PDB entry 8TWA | electron microscopy, 4.10 A resolution (low resolution: residue-level contacts below are approximate; hydrogen-bond / salt-bridge calls are withheld) | chains E and 1 of the 14 polymer chains in the assembly

== Chain E ==
Name: DNA polymerase epsilon catalytic subunit A
Organism: Saccharomyces cerevisiae
Notes: EC 2.7.7.7, 3.1.11.-
UniProtKB: P21951 (DPOE_YEAST); residue numbers follow UniProt; this construct covers 1-2222
Sequence (2222 residues; numbered 1 to 2222; the number before each row is that of its first residue):
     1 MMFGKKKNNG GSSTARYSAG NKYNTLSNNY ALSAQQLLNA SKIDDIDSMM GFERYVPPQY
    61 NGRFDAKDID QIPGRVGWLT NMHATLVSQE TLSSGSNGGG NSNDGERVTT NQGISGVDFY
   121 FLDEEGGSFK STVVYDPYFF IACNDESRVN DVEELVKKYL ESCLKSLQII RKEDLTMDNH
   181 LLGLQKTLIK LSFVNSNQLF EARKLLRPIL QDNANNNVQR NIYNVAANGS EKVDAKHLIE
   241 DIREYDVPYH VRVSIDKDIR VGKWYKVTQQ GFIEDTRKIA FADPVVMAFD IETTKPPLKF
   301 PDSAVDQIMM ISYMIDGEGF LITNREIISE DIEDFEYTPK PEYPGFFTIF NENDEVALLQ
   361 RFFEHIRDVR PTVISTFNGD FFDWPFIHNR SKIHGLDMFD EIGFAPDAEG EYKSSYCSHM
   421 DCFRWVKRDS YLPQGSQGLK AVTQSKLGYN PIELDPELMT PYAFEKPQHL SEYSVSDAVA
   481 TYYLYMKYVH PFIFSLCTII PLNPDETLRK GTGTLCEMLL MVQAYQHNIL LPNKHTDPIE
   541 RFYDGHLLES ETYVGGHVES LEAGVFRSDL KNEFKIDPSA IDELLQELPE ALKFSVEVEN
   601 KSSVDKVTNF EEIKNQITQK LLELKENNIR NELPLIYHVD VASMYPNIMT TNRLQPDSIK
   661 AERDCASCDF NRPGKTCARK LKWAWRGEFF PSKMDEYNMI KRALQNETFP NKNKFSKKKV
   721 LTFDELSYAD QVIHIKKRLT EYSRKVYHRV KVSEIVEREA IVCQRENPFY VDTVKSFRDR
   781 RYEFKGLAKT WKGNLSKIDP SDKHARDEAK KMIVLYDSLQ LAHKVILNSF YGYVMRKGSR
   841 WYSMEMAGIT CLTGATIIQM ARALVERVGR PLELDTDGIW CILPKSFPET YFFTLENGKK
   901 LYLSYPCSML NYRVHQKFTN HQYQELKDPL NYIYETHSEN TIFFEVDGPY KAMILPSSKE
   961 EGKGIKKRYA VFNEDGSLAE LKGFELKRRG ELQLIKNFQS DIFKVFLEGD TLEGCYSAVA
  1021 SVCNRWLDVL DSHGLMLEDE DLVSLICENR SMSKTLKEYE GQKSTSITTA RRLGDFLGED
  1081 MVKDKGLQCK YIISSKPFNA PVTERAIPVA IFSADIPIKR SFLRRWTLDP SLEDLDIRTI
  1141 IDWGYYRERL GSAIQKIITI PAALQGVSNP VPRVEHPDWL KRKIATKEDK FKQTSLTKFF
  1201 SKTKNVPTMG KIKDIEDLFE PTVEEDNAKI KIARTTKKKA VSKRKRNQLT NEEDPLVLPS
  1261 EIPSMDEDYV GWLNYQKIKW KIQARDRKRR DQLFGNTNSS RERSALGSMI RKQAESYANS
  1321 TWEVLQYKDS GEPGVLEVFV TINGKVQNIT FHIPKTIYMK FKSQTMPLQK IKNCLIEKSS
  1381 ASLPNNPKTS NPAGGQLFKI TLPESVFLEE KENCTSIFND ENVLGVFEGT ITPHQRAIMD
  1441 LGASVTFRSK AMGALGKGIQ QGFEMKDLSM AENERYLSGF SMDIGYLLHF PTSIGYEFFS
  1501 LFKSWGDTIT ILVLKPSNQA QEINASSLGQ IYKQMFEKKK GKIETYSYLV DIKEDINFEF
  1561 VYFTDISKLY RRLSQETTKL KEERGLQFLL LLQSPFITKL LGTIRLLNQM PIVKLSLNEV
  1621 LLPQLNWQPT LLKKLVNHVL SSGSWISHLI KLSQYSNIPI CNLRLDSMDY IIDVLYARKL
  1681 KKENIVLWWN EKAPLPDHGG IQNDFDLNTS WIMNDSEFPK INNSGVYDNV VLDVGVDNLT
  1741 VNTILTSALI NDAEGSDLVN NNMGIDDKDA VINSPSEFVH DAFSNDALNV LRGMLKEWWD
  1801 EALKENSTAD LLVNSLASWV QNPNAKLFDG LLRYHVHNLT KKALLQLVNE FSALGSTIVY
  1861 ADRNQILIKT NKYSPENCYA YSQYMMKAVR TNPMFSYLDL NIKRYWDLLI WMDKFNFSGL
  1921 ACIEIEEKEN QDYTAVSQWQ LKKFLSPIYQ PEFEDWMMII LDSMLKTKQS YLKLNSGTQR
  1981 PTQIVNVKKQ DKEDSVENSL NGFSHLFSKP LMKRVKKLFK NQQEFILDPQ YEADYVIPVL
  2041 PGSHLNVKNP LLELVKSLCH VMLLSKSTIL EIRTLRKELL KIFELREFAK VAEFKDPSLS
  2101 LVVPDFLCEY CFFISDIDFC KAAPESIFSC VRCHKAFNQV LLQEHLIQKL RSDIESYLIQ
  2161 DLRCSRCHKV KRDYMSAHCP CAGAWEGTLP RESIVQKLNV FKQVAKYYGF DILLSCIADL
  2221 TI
Not modelled in the structure: 1-18, 89-112, 217-233, 1078-1084, 1190-2222
UniProt features mapped onto this chain:
  - zinc finger: Cys2108 to Cys2133 (CysA-type)
  - motif: Cys2164 to Cys2181 (CysB motif)
  - binding site (Zn(2+)): Cys2108, Cys2111, Cys2130, Cys2133
  - binding site ([4Fe-4S] cluster): Cys2164, Cys2167, Cys2179, Cys2181
Bound ions: 4Fe-4S cluster Fe: Cys665, Cys668, Cys677
Small-molecule neighbours: 4Fe-4S cluster (SF4): Asp664, Cys665, Cys668, Phe670, Asn671, Cys677, Ala678, Cys763, Arg765

== Chain 1 ==
Name: Chromosome transmission fidelity protein 18
Organism: Saccharomyces cerevisiae
UniProtKB: P49956 (CTF18_YEAST); residues 1-741 here = UniProt positions 1-741
Sequence (741 residues; row label = number of the first residue in the row):
     1 MVDTAPYIGS LGRSSLFDTG DIEQAPGNNA IGINEEDIHA FVSSTGETVQ LKKKPAKLAT
    61 GNISLYTNPD TVWRSDDTYG ININYLLDKI EASGDDRTNA QKTSPITGKI GSDTLWVEKW
   121 RPKKFLDLVG NEKTNRRMLG WLRQWTPAVF KEQLPKLPTE KEVSDMELDP LKRPPKKILL
   181 LHGPPGIGKT SVAHVIAKQS GFSVSEINAS DERAGPMVKE KIYNLLFNHT FDTNPVCLVA
   241 DEIDGSIESG FIRILVDIMQ SDIKATNKLL YGQPDKKDKK RKKKRSKLLT RPIICICNNL
   301 YAPSLEKLKP FCEIIAVKRP SDTTLLERLN LICHKENMNI PIKAINDLID LAQGDVRNCI
   361 NNLQFLASNV DSRDSSASDK PACAKNTWAS SNKDSPISWF KIVNQLFRKD PHRDIKEQFY
   421 ELLNQVELNG NSDRILQGCF NIFPYVKYSD NGIRKPANIS DWLFFHDLMY QSMYAHNGEL
   481 LRYSALVPLV FFQTFGDIAN KDDIRMKNSE YEQRELKRAN SDIVSLIMRH ISVQSPLMAS
   541 FTDRKSLIFE ILPYLDSMIS SDFNKIRNLK LKQAIMEELV QLLKSFQLNL IQNRSEGFDV
   601 RGGLTIDPPI DEVVLLNPKH INEVQHKRAN NLSSLLAKIE ENRAKKRHID QVTEDRLQSQ
   661 EMHSKKVKTG LNSSSSTIDF FKNQYGLLKQ TQELEETQKT IGSDETNQAD DCNQTVKIWV
   721 KYNEGFSNAV RKNVTWNNLW E
Not modelled in the structure: 1-130, 155-169, 275-285, 320-322, 370-396, 644-741
UniProt features mapped onto this chain:
  - binding site (ATP): Gly183 to Thr190

== Chain E / chain 1 interface ==
Contacting residue pairs (21; chain E residue first):
  Asn24(E) - Lys619(1)
  Asn24(E) - Glu623(1)
  Gln35(E) - Asn564(1)
  Leu38(E) - Asn564(1)
  Leu38(E) - Lys565(1)
  Leu38(E) - Arg567(1)
  Ser41(E) - Arg567(1)
  Asp400(E) - Leu569(1)
  Glu696(E) - Tyr271(1)
  Gln705(E) - Pro310(1)
  Asn706(E) - Pro310(1)
  Asn706(E) - Phe311(1)
  Thr708(E) - Lys307(1)
  Lys712(E) - Phe598(1)
  Asn713(E) - Glu596(1)
  Lys714(E) - Ser595(1)
  Lys714(E) - Glu596(1)
  Thr722(E) - Glu306(1)
  Lys745(E) - Lys268(1)
  Val746(E) - Tyr271(1)
  His748(E) - Gln273(1)
Also at the interface, not in a pair above, chain E (25 interface residues in all): Lys42, Gly395, Asp397, Asp695, Asn711, Phe715, Lys718, Leu721, Glu725
Also at the interface, not in a pair above, chain 1 (17 interface residues in all): Gln573

== In short ==
Chain E and chain 1 form an interface of 25 and 17 residues respectively. Chain E binds 4Fe-4S cluster.
UniProt lists 4 Zn2+-binding residues and 4 [4Fe-4S] cluster-binding residues on chain E; 8 ATP-binding
residues on chain 1.
Here chain E is DNA polymerase epsilon catalytic subunit A and chain 1 is Chromosome transmission fidelity
protein 18, both from Saccharomyces cerevisiae. Entry 8TWA (Cryo-EM structure of S. cerevisiae
Ctf18-RFC-PCNA-PolE-DNA complex) was determined by electron microscopy, deposited together with 9B8R, 8TW7,
8TW8, 8TW9 and 8TWB.
